Entry 8V7O (electron microscopy, 3.57 A resolution); this record covers chains A and B of the 9 polymer chains in the assembly.

Chain A (and B):
Molecule: Hemagglutinin
Source organism: Influenza A virus
Notes: chain B of this document is another copy of the same molecule, construct and numbering; everything in this record applies to it too
UniProt: Q00Q05 (Q00Q05_9INFA); residues 1-502 here correspond to UniProt positions 18-519 (UniProt number = residue number + 17)
Amino-acid sequence (555 residues; numbered 1 to 555; the number before each row is that of its first residue):
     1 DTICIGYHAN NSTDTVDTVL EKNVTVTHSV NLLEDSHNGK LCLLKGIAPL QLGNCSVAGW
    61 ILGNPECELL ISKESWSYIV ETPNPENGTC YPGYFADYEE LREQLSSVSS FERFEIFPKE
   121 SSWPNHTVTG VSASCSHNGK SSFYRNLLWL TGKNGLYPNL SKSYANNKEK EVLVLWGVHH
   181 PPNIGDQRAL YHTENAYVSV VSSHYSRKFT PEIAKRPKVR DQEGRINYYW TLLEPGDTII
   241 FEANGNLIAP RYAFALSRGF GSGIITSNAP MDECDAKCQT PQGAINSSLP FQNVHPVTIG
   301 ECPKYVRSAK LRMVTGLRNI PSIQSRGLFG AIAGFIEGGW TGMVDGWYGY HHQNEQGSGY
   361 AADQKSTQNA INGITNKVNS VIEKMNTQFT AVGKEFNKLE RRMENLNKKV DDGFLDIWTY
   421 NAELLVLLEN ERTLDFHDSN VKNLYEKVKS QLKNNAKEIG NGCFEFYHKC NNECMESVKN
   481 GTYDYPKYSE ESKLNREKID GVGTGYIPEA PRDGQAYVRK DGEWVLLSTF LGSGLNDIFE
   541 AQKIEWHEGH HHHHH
Disordered / not traced: 323-331, 492-555
Construct notes: conflict K208 (Arg225 in Q00Q05); expression tag (503-555)
Disulfides: C4-C463, C42-C274, C55-C67, C90-C135, C278-C302, C470-C474

Interface between chain A and chain B:
Pairs across the interface (45):
  V19(A) - N376(B)  hydrogen bond (backbone-side chain)
  L20(A) - N376(B)
  L20(A) - E429(B)
  L20(A) - F436(B)  hydrophobic
  E21(A) - N376(B)
  E212(A) - S206(B)
  E212(A) - K208(B)
  R216(A) - V201(B)
  P217(A) - V201(B)
  P217(A) - T238(B)
  R225(A) - S203(B)  hydrogen bond (side chain-backbone)
  L399(A) - D97(B)
  L399(A) - E100(B)
  E400(A) - E100(B)
  R401(A) - E100(B)  salt bridge
  R401(A) - E103(B)
  R401(A) - Q104(B)  hydrogen bond
  R401(A) - R258(B)
  R402(A) - E99(B)
  R402(A) - E100(B)
  R402(A) - E103(B)
  R402(A) - E395(B)  hydrogen bond (side chain-backbone)
  R402(A) - F396(B)
  R402(A) - E400(B)  salt bridge
  M403(A) - M403(B)  hydrophobic
  N405(A) - E103(B)
  N405(A) - K394(B)
  L406(A) - K394(B)
  L406(A) - L406(B)  hydrophobic
  L406(A) - N407(B)
  K409(A) - N407(B)
  K409(A) - F414(B)
  V410(A) - V410(B)  hydrophobic
  V410(A) - F414(B)
  G413(A) - F414(B)
  F414(A) - F414(B)  hydrophobic
  D416(A) - N386(B)
  D416(A) - W418(B)
  I417(A) - W418(B)  hydrophobic
  T419(A) - N386(B)
  Y420(A) - K384(B)
  Y420(A) - W418(B)  hydrophobic
  Y420(A) - L425(B)
  L428(A) - L428(B)  hydrophobic
  E458(A) - K453(B)  hydrogen bond (backbone-side chain)
Interface residues without a listed pair, chain A (30 interface residues in all): A214, K215, K398, N421, E423, L424
Interface residues without a listed pair, chain B (35 interface residues in all): S199, S202, I240, S380, I417, N421

In short:
30 residues of chain A face 35 of chain B across their interface; the contacts include 5 hydrogen bonds and 2
salt bridges. Polar contacts include R401(A)-E100(B), R402(A)-E400(B) and V19(A)-N376(B).
Chain A and chain B are both Hemagglutinin (Influenza A virus); the structure, Fab fragment of human mAb #58
in complex with computationally optimized broadly reactive H1 influenza hemagglutinin ..., was determined by
electron microscopy (same publication as 8GHK, 8SJ9 and 8F38).
